Entry 7PF3 (electron microscopy, 4.00 A resolution); this record covers chains n and I of the 11 polymer chains in the assembly.

# Chain n
Protein: Histone H2B type 1-K
Organism: Homo sapiens
UniProt: O60814 (H2B1K_HUMAN); residues 0-125 here correspond to UniProt positions 1-126 (UniProt number = residue number + 1)
Chain sequence (126 residues; each row starts with the number of its first residue; numbering starts at 0):
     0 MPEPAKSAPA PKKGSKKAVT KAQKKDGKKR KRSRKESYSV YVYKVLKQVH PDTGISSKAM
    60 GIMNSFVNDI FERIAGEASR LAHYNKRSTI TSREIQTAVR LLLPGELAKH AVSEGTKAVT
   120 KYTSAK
Not modelled in the structure: 0-29, 125
Curated features (UniProtKB/Swiss-Prot):
  - modified residue: Pro-1 (N-acetylproline), Glu-2 (ADP-ribosyl glutamic acid), Lys-5 (N6-(2-hydroxyisobutyryl)lysine), Ser-6 (ADP-ribosylserine), Lys-11 (N6-(beta-hydroxybutyryl)lysine), Lys-12 (N6-(2-hydroxyisobutyryl)lysine), Ser-14 (Phosphoserine), Lys-15 (N6-acetyllysine), Lys-16 (N6-(beta-hydroxybutyryl)lysine), Lys-20 (N6-(2-hydroxyisobutyryl)lysine), Lys-23 (N6-(2-hydroxyisobutyryl)lysine), Lys-24 (N6-(2-hydroxyisobutyryl)lysine), Lys-34 (N6-(2-hydroxyisobutyryl)lysine), Glu-35 (PolyADP-ribosyl glutamic acid), Ser-36 (Phosphoserine), Lys-43 (N6-(2-hydroxyisobutyryl)lysine), Lys-46 (N6-(2-hydroxyisobutyryl)lysine), Lys-57 (N6,N6-dimethyllysine), Arg-79 (Dimethylated arginine), Lys-85 (N6,N6,N6-trimethyllysine) and 6 more in UniProt
  - glycosylation: Ser-112 (O-linked (GlcNAc) serine)
  - cross-link (Glycyl lysine isopeptide (Lys-Gly)): Lys-5 (interchain with G-Cter in SUMO2), Lys-20 (interchain with G-Cter in SUMO2), Lys-34 (interchain with G-Cter in ubiquitin), Lys-120 (interchain with G-Cter in ubiquitin)

# Chain I
Molecule: 167-nt DNA strand
Organism: synthetic construct
Sequence (167 nucleotides; each row starts with the number of its first residue):
   572 CACTGGCCGC CTGGAGAATC CCGGTGCCGA GGCCGCTCAA TTGGTCGTAG ACAGCTCTAG
   632 CACCGCTTAA ACGCACGTAC GCGCTGTCCC CCGCGTTTTA ACCGCCAAGG GGATTACTCC
   692 CTAGTCTCCA GGCACGTGTC AGATATATAC ATCCTGTCAT GTAAGTA

# Interface between chain n and chain I
Contacting residue pairs (17; chain n residue first):
  Arg-31(n) with DT685(I), salt bridge to the phosphate
  Arg-33(n) with DC607(I), hydrogen bond to the base; DT608(I), hydrogen bond to the sugar; DC609(I), sugar contact
  Tyr-42(n) with DG602(I), hydrogen bond to the phosphate
  Gly-53(n) with DG602(I), phosphate contact
  Ile-54(n) with DA601(I), phosphate contact; DG602(I), hydrogen bond to the phosphate
  Ser-55(n) with DA601(I), phosphate contact
  Ser-56(n) with DA601(I), hydrogen bond to the phosphate
  Lys-85(n) with DG621(I), phosphate contact
  Arg-86(n) with DG621(I), phosphate contact; DA622(I), salt bridge to the phosphate
  Ser-87(n) with DA620(I), phosphate contact; DG621(I), hydrogen bond to the phosphate
  Thr-88(n) with DA620(I), phosphate contact; DG621(I), hydrogen bond to the phosphate
Also at the interface, not in a pair above, chain n (12 interface residues in all): Lys-34
Also at the interface, not in a pair above, chain I (10 interface residues in all): DG603

# Overview
12 residues of chain n face 10 of chain I across their interface, with 7 hydrogen bonds and 2 salt bridges.
Polar pairs include Arg-33(n)/DC607(I), Arg-33(n)/DT608(I) and Tyr-42(n)/DG602(I).
Chain n is Histone H2B type 1-K (Homo sapiens) and chain I is a 167-nt DNA strand (synthetic construct); the
structure, Nucleosome 4 of the 4x187 nucleosome array containing H1, was determined by electron microscopy,
deposited together with 7PET, 7PEU, 7PEV, 7PEW, 7PEX, 7PEY and 16 further entries.
